Entry 6G1G (X-ray diffraction, 1.04 A resolution); this record covers chain A.

# Chain A
Molecule: Glycosyl Hydrolase
Organism: Clostridium thermocellum (strain ATCC 27405 / DSM 1237 / NBRC 103400 / NCIMB 10682 / NRRL B-4536 / VPI 7372)
Notes: fragment: catalytic domain, residues 131-350.
Reference sequence: A3DCJ4 (A3DCJ4_CLOTH); numbering as in UniProt (aligned over 130-350)
Amino-acid sequence (223 residues; row label = number of the first residue in the row):
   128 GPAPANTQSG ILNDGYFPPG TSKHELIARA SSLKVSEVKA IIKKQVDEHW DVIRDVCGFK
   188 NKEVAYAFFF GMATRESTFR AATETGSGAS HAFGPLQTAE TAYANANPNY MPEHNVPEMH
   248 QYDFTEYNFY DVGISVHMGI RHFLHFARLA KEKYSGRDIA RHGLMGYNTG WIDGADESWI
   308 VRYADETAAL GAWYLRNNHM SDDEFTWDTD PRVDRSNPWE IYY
Not modelled in the structure: 128-139
Construct notes: expression tag (128-129)
Modified / non-standard residues: His-264 (3-(2-oxo-2H-imidazol-4-yl)-L-alanine; OHI)
Bound ions: Mn2+: Asp-141, Gln-172, Glu-175, His-176, His-264
From the paper describing this entry:
  - Mn2+ coordination: Asp-141, Gln-172, Glu-175, His-176

# Summary
The Mn2+ site is built by Asp-141, Gln-172, Glu-175, His-176 and His-264. From the paper: Mn2+ coordination by
Asp-141, Gln-172 and Glu-175 among others.
Chain A is Glycosyl Hydrolase (Clostridium thermocellum (strain ATCC 27405 / DSM 1237 / NBRC 103400 / NCIMB
10682 / NRRL B-4536 / VPI 7372)); the structure, GH124 cellulase from Ruminiclostridium thermocellum in
complex with Mn and cellotriose, was determined by X-ray diffraction together with 6G1I from the same study.
